PDB entry 6WXG | electron microscopy, 3.30 A resolution | chains B and a of the 39 polymer chains in the assembly

Chain B:
Molecule: Intermediate capsid protein VP6
From: Rotavirus A (strain RVA/Monkey/United States/RRV/1975/G3P5B[3])
Reference sequence: B2BN53 (VP6_ROTRH); numbering as in UniProt (aligned over 1-397)
Sequence (397 residues; each row starts with the number of its first residue):
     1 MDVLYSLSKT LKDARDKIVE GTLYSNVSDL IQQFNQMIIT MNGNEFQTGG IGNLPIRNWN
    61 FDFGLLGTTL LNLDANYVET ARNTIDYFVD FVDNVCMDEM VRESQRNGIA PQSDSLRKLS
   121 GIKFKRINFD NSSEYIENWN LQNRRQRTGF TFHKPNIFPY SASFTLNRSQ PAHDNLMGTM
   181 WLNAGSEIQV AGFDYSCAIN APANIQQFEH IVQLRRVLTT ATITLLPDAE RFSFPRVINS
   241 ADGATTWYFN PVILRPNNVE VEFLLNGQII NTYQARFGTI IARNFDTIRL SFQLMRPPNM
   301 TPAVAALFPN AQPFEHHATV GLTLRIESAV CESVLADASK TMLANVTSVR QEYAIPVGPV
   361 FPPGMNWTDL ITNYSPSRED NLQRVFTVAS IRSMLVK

Chain a:
Molecule: Outer capsid glycoprotein VP7
From: Rotavirus A (strain RVA/Monkey/United States/RRV/1975/G3P5B[3])
Reference sequence: P12476 (VP7_ROTRH); residue numbers follow UniProt; this construct covers 1-326
Sequence (326 residues; row label = number of the first residue in the row):
     1 MYGIEYTTVL TFLISLILLN YILKSLTRMM DFIIYRFLFI VVILSPLLKA QNYGINLPIT
    61 GSMDTAYANS TQEETFLTST LCLYYPTEAA TEINDNSWKD TLSQLFLTKG WPTGSVYFKE
   121 YTDIASFSVD PQLYCDYNVV LMKYDATLQL DMSELADLIL NEWLCNPMDI TLYYYQQTDE
   181 ANKWISMGSS CTIKVCPLNT QTLGIGCLTT DTATFEEVAT AEKLVITDVV DGVNHKLDVT
   241 TATCTIRNCK KLGPRENVAV IQVGGSDVLD ITADPTTAPQ TERMMRINWK KWWQVFYTVV
   301 DYVNQIIQAM SKRSRSLNSA AFYYRI
Unresolved in the structure: 1-56, 316-326
Disulfides: Cys82-Cys135, Cys165-Cys249, Cys191-Cys244, Cys196-Cys207
Covalently attached groups: N-acetylglucosamine (NAG) linked to Asn69
Ion coordination: Ca2+ site 1: Asp95 (shared with 2 residues of chain c); Ca2+ site 2: Asp151, Glu154, Glu222, Leu224; Ca2+ site 3: Gln177, Asp228, Asp231 (shared with 1 residue of chain b); Ca2+ site 4: Gly206, Thr214 (shared with 1 residue of chain b); Ca2+ site 5: Asp301 (shared with 4 residues of chain c)

Chain B / chain a interface:
Contacting residue pairs (19):
  Arg255(B) with Met63(a), hydrogen bond (side chain-backbone); Asp64(a); Thr65(a), hydrogen bond (side chain-backbone); Tyr67(a)
  Phe277(B) with Asp64(a)
  Pro298(B) with Ala68(a); Ser70(a); Gln308(a)
  Asn299(B) with Asn69(a), hydrogen bond (side chain-backbone); Ser70(a); Thr71(a), hydrogen bond (side chain-backbone)
  Met300(B) with Gln308(a)
  Thr301(B) with Gln308(a)
  Pro302(B) with Glu282(a); Gln308(a); Ala309(a)
  Ala303(B) with Glu282(a)
  Ala305(B) with Gln308(a)
  Ala306(B) with Glu282(a)
Other interface residues (no listed pair), chain B (12 interface residues in all): Met295, Asn310
Other interface residues (no listed pair), chain a (15 interface residues in all): Ser62, Ala66, Gln72, Gln305

Overview:
12 residues of chain B face 15 of chain a across their interface, with 4 hydrogen bonds. Polar pairs include
Arg255(B)-Met63(a), Arg255(B)-Thr65(a) and Asn299(B)-Asn69(a). Covalently linked N-acetylglucosamine: at
Asn69(a). Asp151(a), Glu154(a), Glu222(a) and Leu224(a) coordinate Ca2+ site 2.
Chain B is Intermediate capsid protein VP6 and chain a is Outer capsid glycoprotein VP7, both from Rotavirus A
(strain RVA/Monkey/United States/RRV/1975/G3P5B[3]); the structure, Cryo-EM reconstruction of VP5*/VP8*
assembly from rhesus rotavirus particles - Reversed conformation, was determined by electron microscopy,
deposited together with 6WXE and 6WXF.
